5YXN - chains C and I of the 5 polymer chains in the assembly; structure by X-ray diffraction, 2.03 A resolution.

[Chain C]
Molecule: HLA class I histocompatibility antigen, A-2 alpha chain
Organism: Homo sapiens
UniProt: P01892 (1A02_HUMAN); residues 2-276 here correspond to UniProt positions 25-299 (UniProt number = residue number + 23)
Chain sequence (275 residues; each row starts with the number of its first residue):
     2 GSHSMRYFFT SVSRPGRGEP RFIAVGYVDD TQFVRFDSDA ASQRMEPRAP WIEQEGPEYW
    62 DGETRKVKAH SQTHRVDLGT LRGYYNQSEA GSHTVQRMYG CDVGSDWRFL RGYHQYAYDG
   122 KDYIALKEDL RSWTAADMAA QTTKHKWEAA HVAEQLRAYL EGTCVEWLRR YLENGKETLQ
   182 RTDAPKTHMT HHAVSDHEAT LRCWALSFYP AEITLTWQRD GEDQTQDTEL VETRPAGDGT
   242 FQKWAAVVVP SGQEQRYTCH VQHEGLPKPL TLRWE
Disulfides: Cys102-Cys165, Cys204-Cys260

[Chain I]
Molecule: NS3 peptide
Organism: Hepatitis C virus
Chain sequence (10 residues; row label = number of the first residue in the row):
     1 KLVALGINAV

[Chain C / chain I interface]
Residue-residue contacts (44):
  Met6(C) - Lys1(I)
  Tyr8(C) - Lys1(I)  hydrogen bond (side chain-backbone)
  Tyr8(C) - Leu2(I)  hydrophobic
  Phe10(C) - Leu2(I)  hydrophobic
  Met46(C) - Leu2(I)  hydrophobic
  Glu64(C) - Lys1(I)
  Glu64(C) - Leu2(I)  hydrogen bond (side chain-backbone)
  Lys67(C) - Lys1(I)
  Lys67(C) - Leu2(I)  hydrogen bond (side chain-backbone)
  Lys67(C) - Val3(I)
  Lys67(C) - Ala4(I)
  Val68(C) - Leu2(I)  hydrophobic
  His71(C) - Val3(I)
  His71(C) - Ile7(I)
  Thr74(C) - Ile7(I)
  Thr74(C) - Asn8(I)
  Thr74(C) - Ala9(I)
  Asp78(C) - Ala9(I)
  Asp78(C) - Val10(I)  hydrogen bond (side chain-backbone)
  Thr81(C) - Val10(I)
  Leu82(C) - Val10(I)  hydrophobic
  Tyr85(C) - Val10(I)
  Arg98(C) - Ile7(I)
  Tyr100(C) - Leu2(I)
  Tyr100(C) - Val3(I)  hydrogen bond (side chain-backbone)
  Tyr117(C) - Val10(I)
  Thr144(C) - Val10(I)
  Lys147(C) - Ala9(I)
  Lys147(C) - Val10(I)  hydrogen bond (side chain-backbone)
  Trp148(C) - Asn8(I)
  Trp148(C) - Ala9(I)  hydrogen bond (side chain-backbone)
  Trp148(C) - Val10(I)  hydrophobic
  Ala151(C) - Asn8(I)
  Val153(C) - Gly6(I)
  Val153(C) - Asn8(I)
  Gln156(C) - Leu5(I)
  Gln156(C) - Gly6(I)
  Leu157(C) - Leu5(I)
  Tyr160(C) - Lys1(I)  hydrogen bond (side chain-backbone)
  Tyr160(C) - Leu2(I)
  Tyr160(C) - Val3(I)  hydrophobic
  Thr164(C) - Lys1(I)
  Trp168(C) - Lys1(I)
  Tyr172(C) - Lys1(I)  hydrogen bond (side chain-backbone)
Also at the interface, not in a pair above, chain C (31 interface residues in all): Tyr60, Ala70, Val77, Tyr124

[Summary]
31 residues of chain C and 10 residues of chain I are in contact, with 9 hydrogen bonds. Polar pairs include
Tyr8(C)-Lys1(I), Glu64(C)-Leu2(I) and Lys67(C)-Leu2(I).
Here chain C is HLA class I histocompatibility antigen, A-2 alpha chain (Homo sapiens) and chain I is NS3
peptide (Hepatitis C virus). Entry 5YXN (A T cell receptor in complex with HLA-A0201 restricted Hepatitis C
virus NS3 peptide (KLVALGINAV)) was determined by X-ray diffraction.
